Entry 8XGM (electron microscopy, 3.29 A resolution); this record covers chains B and G of the 6 polymer chains in the assembly.

Chain B:
Molecule: Guanine nucleotide-binding protein G(I)/G(S)/G(T) subunit beta-1
From: Homo sapiens
UniProt: P62873 (GBB1_HUMAN); numbering as in UniProt (aligned over 1-340)
Sequence (340 residues; each row starts with the number of its first residue):
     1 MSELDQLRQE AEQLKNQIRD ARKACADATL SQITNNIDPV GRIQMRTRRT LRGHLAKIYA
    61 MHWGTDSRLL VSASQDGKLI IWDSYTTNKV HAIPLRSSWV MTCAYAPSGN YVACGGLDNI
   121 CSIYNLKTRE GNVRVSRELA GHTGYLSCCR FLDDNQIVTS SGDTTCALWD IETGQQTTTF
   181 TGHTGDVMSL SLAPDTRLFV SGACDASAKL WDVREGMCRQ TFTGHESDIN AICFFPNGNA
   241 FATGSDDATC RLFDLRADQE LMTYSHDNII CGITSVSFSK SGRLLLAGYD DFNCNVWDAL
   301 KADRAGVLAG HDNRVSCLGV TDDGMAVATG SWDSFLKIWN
Disordered / not traced: 1-2
Curated features (UniProtKB/Swiss-Prot):
  - modified residue: Ser2 (N-acetylserine), His266 (Phosphohistidine)
  - natural variant: Leu30 (L30F: In MRD42; uncertain significance), Arg52 (R52G: In MRD42), Gly64 (G64V: In MRD42), Asp76 (D76E: In MRD42; D76G: In MRD42), Gly77 (G77S: In MRD42), Lys78 (K78R: In MRD42), Ile80 (I80N: In MRD42; I80T: In MRD42), His91 (H91R: In MRD42; uncertain significance), Ala92 (A92T: In MRD42), Pro94 (P94S: In MRD42), Leu95 (L95P: In MRD42), Arg96 (R96L: In MRD42), 5 further natural variant entries in UniProt

Chain G:
Molecule: Guanine nucleotide-binding protein subunit gamma
From: Homo sapiens
UniProt: A0A6P5CFI6 (A0A6P5CFI6_BOSIN); numbering as in UniProt (aligned over 8-62)
Sequence (55 residues; row label = number of the first residue in the row):
     8 SIAQARKLVE QLKMEANIDR IKVSKAAADL MAYCEAHAKE DPLLTPVPAS ENPFR

How chain B and chain G interact:
Residue-residue contacts - 63 pairs, chain B then chain G:
  Leu7(B) - Ala12(G)  hydrophobic
  Leu7(B) - Arg13(G)
  Glu10(B) - Val16(G)
  Leu14(B) - Leu19(G)  hydrophobic
  Ile18(B) - Ala23(G)  hydrophobic
  Ile18(B) - Arg27(G)
  Arg22(B) - Arg27(G)
  Cys25(B) - Arg27(G)
  Cys25(B) - Ile28(G)
  Cys25(B) - Val30(G)
  Ala26(B) - Val30(G)  hydrophobic
  Asp27(B) - Lys29(G)  salt bridge
  Asp27(B) - Val30(G)
  Ala28(B) - Val30(G)
  Leu30(B) - Ala34(G)  hydrophobic
  Ile33(B) - Ala34(G)  hydrophobic
  Ile33(B) - Met38(G)  hydrophobic
  Ile37(B) - Glu42(G)
  Met45(B) - Leu50(G)  hydrophobic
  Arg48(B) - Phe61(G)  hydrogen bond (side chain-backbone)
  Arg49(B) - Phe61(G)
  Arg49(B) - Arg62(G)
  Ser84(B) - Phe61(G)
  Tyr85(B) - Pro60(G)
  Tyr85(B) - Phe61(G)  hydrophobic
  Gly182(B) - Lys14(G)
  Met217(B) - Met21(G)  hydrophobic
  Cys218(B) - Gln18(G)
  Arg219(B) - Glu22(G)
  Gln220(B) - Glu22(G)
  Gln220(B) - Ile25(G)
  Thr221(B) - Glu22(G)  hydrogen bond (backbone-side chain)
  Phe235(B) - Leu37(G)  hydrophobic
  Phe235(B) - Tyr40(G)  hydrophobic
  Pro236(B) - Tyr40(G)
  Asp254(B) - Ala33(G)
  Arg256(B) - Arg27(G)
  Arg256(B) - Ile28(G)  hydrogen bond (backbone-backbone)
  Arg256(B) - Asp36(G)  salt bridge
  Asp258(B) - Ile25(G)
  Asp258(B) - Arg27(G)  salt bridge
  Gln259(B) - Val30(G)
  Leu261(B) - Val30(G)  hydrophobic
  Lys280(B) - Glu47(G)
  Lys280(B) - Asp48(G)
  Ser281(B) - Tyr40(G)
  Ser281(B) - Cys41(G)
  Ser281(B) - His44(G)
  Ser281(B) - Asp48(G)  hydrogen bond
  Arg283(B) - Glu42(G)  salt bridge
  Arg283(B) - Leu51(G)
  Leu284(B) - Leu50(G)  hydrophobic
  Leu300(B) - Cys41(G)  hydrophobic
  Asp323(B) - Pro49(G)
  Gly324(B) - Pro49(G)
  Gly324(B) - Leu50(G)
  Met325(B) - Pro49(G)  hydrophobic
  Met325(B) - Pro60(G)  hydrophobic
  Ala326(B) - Phe61(G)  hydrophobic
  Val327(B) - Leu50(G)  hydrophobic
  Ile338(B) - Phe61(G)  hydrophobic
  Asn340(B) - Asn59(G)  hydrogen bond
  Asn340(B) - Phe61(G)
Other interface residues (no listed pair), chain B (53 interface residues in all): Glu3, Ala11, Lys15, Gln17, Val40, Ile43, Asn237, Leu252, Ala257, Ser279, Gly282
Other interface residues (no listed pair), chain G (36 interface residues in all): Ile9, Lys20, Ser31, Ala45

Summary:
53 residues of chain B and 36 residues of chain G are in contact; the contacts include 5 hydrogen bonds and 4
salt bridges. Polar pairs include Asp27(B)-Lys29(G), Arg256(B)-Asp36(G) and Asp258(B)-Arg27(G).
Here chain B is Guanine nucleotide-binding protein G(I)/G(S)/G(T) subunit beta-1 and chain G is Guanine
nucleotide-binding protein subunit gamma, both from Homo sapiens. Entry 8XGM (Cryo-EM structure of human GPR1
bound to chemerin) was determined by electron microscopy, deposited together with 8JJP.
